5VHS - chains Y and e of the 18 polymer chains in the assembly; structure by electron microscopy, 8.80 A resolution (very low resolution: no residue pairs are listed; an interface is given only as per-side residue counts).

== Chain Y ==
Protein: 26S proteasome non-ATPase regulatory subunit 6
Source organism: Homo sapiens
UniProtKB: Q15008 (PSMD6_HUMAN); residue numbers follow UniProt; this construct covers 12-389
Chain sequence (378 residues; each row starts with the number of its first residue):
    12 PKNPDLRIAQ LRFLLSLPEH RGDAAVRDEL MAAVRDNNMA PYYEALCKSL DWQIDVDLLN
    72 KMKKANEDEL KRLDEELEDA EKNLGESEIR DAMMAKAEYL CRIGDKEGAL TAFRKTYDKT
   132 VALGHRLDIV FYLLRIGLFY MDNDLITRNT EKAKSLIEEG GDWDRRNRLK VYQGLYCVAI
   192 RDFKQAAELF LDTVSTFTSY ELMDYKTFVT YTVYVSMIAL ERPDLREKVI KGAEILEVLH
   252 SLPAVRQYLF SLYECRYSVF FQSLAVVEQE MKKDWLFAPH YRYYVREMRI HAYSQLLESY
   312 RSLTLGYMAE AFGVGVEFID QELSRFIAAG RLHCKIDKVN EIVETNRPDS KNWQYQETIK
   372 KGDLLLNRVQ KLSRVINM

== Chain e ==
Protein: 26S proteasome complex subunit SEM1
Source organism: Homo sapiens
UniProtKB: P60896 (SEM1_HUMAN); residue numbers follow UniProt; this construct covers 38-70
Chain sequence (33 residues; numbered 38 to 70; the number before each row is that of its first residue):
    38 VWEDNWDDDN VEDDFSNQLR AELEKHGYKM ETS

== Interface between chain Y and chain e ==
At this resolution (9 A) residue pairs are not listed: 18 residues of chain Y and 18 of chain e lie at the interface.

== In short ==
Chain Y and chain e each contribute 18 residues to their interface.
Chain Y is 26S proteasome non-ATPase regulatory subunit 6 and chain e is 26S proteasome complex subunit SEM1,
both from Homo sapiens; the structure, Conformational Landscape of the p28-Bound Human Proteasome Regulatory
Particle, was determined by electron microscopy together with 5VGZ, 5VHF, 5VHH, 5VHI, 5VHJ, 5VHM and 5 further
entries from the same study.
